Entry 5SB8 (X-ray diffraction, 2.30 A resolution); this record covers chains A and E of the 6 polymer chains in the assembly.

# Chain A
Protein: Tubulin alpha-1B chain
Organism: Bos taurus
UniProt: P81947 (TBA1B_BOVIN); residue numbers follow UniProt; this construct covers 1-451
Chain sequence (451 residues; row label = number of the first residue in the row):
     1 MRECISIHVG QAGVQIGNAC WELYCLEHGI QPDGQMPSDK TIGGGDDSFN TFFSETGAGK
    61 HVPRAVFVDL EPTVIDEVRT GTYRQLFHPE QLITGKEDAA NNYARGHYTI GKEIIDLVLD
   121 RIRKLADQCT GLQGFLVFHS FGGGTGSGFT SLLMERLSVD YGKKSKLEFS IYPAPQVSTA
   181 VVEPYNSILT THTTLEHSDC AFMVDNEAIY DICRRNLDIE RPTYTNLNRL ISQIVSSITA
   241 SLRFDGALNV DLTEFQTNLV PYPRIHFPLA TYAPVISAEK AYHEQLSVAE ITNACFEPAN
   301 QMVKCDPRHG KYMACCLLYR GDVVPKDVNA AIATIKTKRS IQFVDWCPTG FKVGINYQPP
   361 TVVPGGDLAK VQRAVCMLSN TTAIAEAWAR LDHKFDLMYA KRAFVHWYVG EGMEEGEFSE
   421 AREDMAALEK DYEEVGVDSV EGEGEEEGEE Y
Disordered / not traced: 439-451
Bound ions: Ca2+: Asp-39, Thr-41, Gly-44, Glu-55
Residues lining bound ligands: GTP (guanosine-5'-triphosphate): Gly-10, Gln-11, Ala-12, Gln-15, Ile-16, Asp-69, Asp-98, Ala-99, Ala-100, Asn-101, Ser-140, Gly-142, Gly-143, Gly-144, Thr-145, Gly-146, Ile-171, Pro-173, Val-177, Ser-178, Thr-179, Glu-183, Asn-206, Tyr-224, Leu-227, Asn-228, Ile-231

# Chain E
Protein: Stathmin-4
Organism: Rattus norvegicus
UniProt: P63043 (STMN4_RAT); residues 5-145 here correspond to UniProt positions 49-189 (UniProt number = residue number + 44)
Chain sequence (143 residues; numbered 3 to 145; the number before each row is that of its first residue):
     3 MADMEVIELN KCTSGQSFEV ILKPPSFDGV PEFNASLPRR RDPSLEEIQK KLEAAEERRK
    63 YQEAELLKHL AEKREHEREV IQKAIEENNN FIKMAKEKLA QKMESNKENR EAHLAAMLER
   123 LQEKDKHAEE VRKNKELKEE ASR
Disordered / not traced: 3-5, 29-43, 144-145
Construct notes: initiating methionine (3); expression tag (4)
Swiss-Prot annotation at these positions:
  - modified residue: Ser-46 (Phosphoserine)

# How chain A and chain E interact
Residue-residue contacts - 59 pairs, chain A then chain E:
  His-107(A) with Leu-54(E)
  Tyr-108(A) with Leu-54(E), hydrophobic; Ala-57(E), hydrophobic; Arg-61(E)
  Thr-109(A) with Arg-61(E), hydrogen bond
  Lys-112(A) with Glu-58(E), salt bridge
  Leu-152(A) with Leu-54(E), hydrophobic
  Glu-155(A) with Ile-50(E)
  Arg-156(A) with Leu-47(E); Gln-51(E)
  Val-159(A) with Pro-45(E); Leu-47(E), hydrophobic
  Glu-196(A) with Asp-44(E)
  His-197(A) with Asp-44(E)
  Asp-245(A) with Cys-14(E); Ser-16(E), hydrogen bond (backbone-side chain)
  Ala-247(A) with Asn-12(E); Ser-19(E)
  Leu-248(A) with Ser-19(E)
  Pro-325(A) with Gln-18(E); Phe-20(E), hydrophobic
  Asn-329(A) with Met-6(E); Val-8(E); Phe-20(E); Val-22(E)
  Ile-332(A) with Val-22(E), hydrophobic
  Lys-336(A) with Leu-24(E)
  Asp-345(A) with Pro-27(E); Ser-28(E), hydrogen bond (backbone-backbone)
  Trp-346(A) with Pro-27(E)
  Cys-347(A) with Pro-27(E)
  Pro-348(A) with Lys-25(E)
  Thr-349(A) with Ile-23(E); Leu-24(E), hydrogen bond (backbone-backbone); Lys-25(E), hydrogen bond (backbone-backbone)
  Gly-350(A) with Val-22(E); Ile-23(E)
  Phe-351(A) with Glu-21(E); Val-22(E), hydrogen bond (backbone-backbone)
  Lys-352(A) with Phe-20(E); Glu-21(E), salt bridge
  Val-353(A) with Ser-19(E); Phe-20(E), hydrogen bond (backbone-backbone)
  Gly-354(A) with Gln-18(E)
  Ile-355(A) with Gly-17(E); Gln-18(E), hydrogen bond (backbone-backbone)
  Asn-356(A) with Ser-16(E)
  Tyr-357(A) with Thr-15(E); Ser-16(E), hydrogen bond (backbone-backbone); Gly-17(E); Gln-18(E), hydrogen bond
  Val-409(A) with Gln-64(E), hydrogen bond (backbone-side chain)
  Gly-410(A) with Arg-61(E); Gln-64(E)
  Glu-411(A) with Arg-61(E), hydrogen bond (backbone-side chain)
  Gly-412(A) with Ala-57(E); Arg-60(E), hydrogen bond (backbone-side chain); Arg-61(E)
  Glu-414(A) with Arg-60(E), salt bridge
Interface residues without a listed pair, chain A (40 interface residues in all): Ser-158, Gly-246, Val-328, Ala-333, Gln-358
Interface residues without a listed pair, chain E (32 interface residues in all): Pro-26, Ser-46, Lys-53, Glu-55

# Summary
The interface between chain A and chain E involves 40 residues on one side and 32 on the other; the contacts
include 13 hydrogen bonds and 3 salt bridges. Polar contacts include Lys-112(A)/Glu-58(E),
Lys-352(A)/Glu-21(E) and Glu-414(A)/Arg-60(E). Chain A binds GTP.
Here chain A is Tubulin alpha-1B chain (Bos taurus) and chain E is Stathmin-4 (Rattus norvegicus). Entry 5SB8
(Tubulin-maytansinoid-3-complex) was determined by X-ray diffraction together with 5SB9, 5SBA, 5SBB, 5SBC,
5SBD and 5SBE from the same study.
